PDB entry 8G4C | electron microscopy, 3.10 A resolution | chains D and E of the 5 polymer chains in the assembly

== Chain D (and E) ==
Name: Sensor protein BceS
From: Bacillus subtilis subsp. subtilis str. 168
Notes: EC 2.7.13.3; chain E of this document is another copy of the same molecule, construct and numbering; everything in this record applies to it too
Reference sequence: O35044 (BCES_BACSU); numbering as in UniProt (aligned over 1-334)
Chain sequence (334 residues; numbered 1 to 334; the number before each row is that of its first residue):
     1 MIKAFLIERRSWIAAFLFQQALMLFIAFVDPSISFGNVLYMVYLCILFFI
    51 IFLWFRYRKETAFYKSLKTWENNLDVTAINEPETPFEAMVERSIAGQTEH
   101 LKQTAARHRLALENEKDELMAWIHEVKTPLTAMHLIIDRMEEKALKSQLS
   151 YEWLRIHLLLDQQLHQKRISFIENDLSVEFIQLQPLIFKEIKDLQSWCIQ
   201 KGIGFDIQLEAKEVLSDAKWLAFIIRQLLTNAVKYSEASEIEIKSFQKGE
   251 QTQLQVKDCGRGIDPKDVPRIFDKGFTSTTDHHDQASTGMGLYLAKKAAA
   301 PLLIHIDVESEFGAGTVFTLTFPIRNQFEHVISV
Swiss-Prot annotation at these positions:
  - modified residue: His124 (Phosphohistidine)
From the paper describing this entry:
  - mutagenesis - E115K, E115K/K116E: decreased catalytic activity
  - mutagenesis - E115K/H124Q: unchanged catalytic activity
  - post-translational modification sites: His124 (proposed by the authors, not directly observed)

== Chain D / chain E interface ==
Contacting residue pairs (83; chain D residue first):
  Glu8(D) with Thr84(E)
  Arg9(D) with Arg9(E); Trp12(E)
  Ser11(D) with Phe52(E); Arg56(E)
  Trp12(D) with Trp12(E), hydrophobic; Phe16(E); Leu53(E), hydrophobic; Glu60(E)
  Ala15(D) with Phe16(E), hydrophobic; Phe52(E), hydrophobic
  Phe16(D) with Phe16(E); Gln19(E)
  Phe18(D) with Phe48(E), hydrophobic
  Gln19(D) with Phe16(E); Gln19(E); Gln20(E)
  Gln20(D) with Gln19(E), hydrogen bond
  Leu22(D) with Cys45(E), hydrophobic
  Met23(D) with Met23(E), hydrophobic; Met41(E)
  Ile26(D) with Met41(E), hydrophobic; Leu44(E), hydrophobic
  Asp30(D) with Asn37(E)
  Ser32(D) with Ser32(E); Ser34(E); Asn37(E)
  Ile33(D) with Asn37(E)
  Ser34(D) with Ser32(E)
  Asn37(D) with Asp30(E); Ile33(E)
  Met41(D) with Leu22(E), hydrophobic; Met23(E), hydrophobic; Ile26(E), hydrophobic
  Cys45(D) with Gln19(E), hydrogen bond
  Phe52(D) with Ser11(E)
  Leu53(D) with Trp12(E), hydrophobic
  Arg56(D) with Ser11(E), hydrogen bond
  Glu60(D) with Trp12(E)
  Tyr64(D) with Tyr64(E); Phe86(E), hydrophobic; Met89(E), hydrophobic
  Leu67(D) with Met89(E); Ser93(E)
  Trp70(D) with Ser93(E); Gln97(E)
  Thr84(D) with Glu8(E)
  Phe86(D) with Glu8(E); Tyr64(E), hydrophobic
  Met89(D) with Lys68(E)
  Arg92(D) with Glu71(E)
  Ser93(D) with Trp70(E); Glu71(E), hydrogen bond (backbone-side chain); Ile94(E)
  Ile94(D) with Ser93(E); Ile94(E), hydrophobic
  Gln97(D) with Trp70(E)
  His100(D) with Leu101(E)
  Leu101(D) with Leu101(E), hydrophobic
  Ala105(D) with His108(E)
  His108(D) with His108(E); Arg109(E)
  Leu112(D) with Leu112(E), hydrophobic; Glu115(E)
  Glu115(D) with Leu112(E)
  Lys116(D) with Glu115(E), salt bridge
  Leu119(D) with Leu119(E), hydrophobic
  Trp122(D) with Leu119(E), hydrophobic; Ile123(E), hydrophobic; Gln163(E)
  Ile123(D) with Trp122(E), hydrophobic
  Val126(D) with Leu160(E), hydrophobic
  Pro129(D) with Ile156(E), hydrophobic
  Met133(D) with Met133(E), hydrophobic; Ile156(E), hydrophobic
  Ile136(D) with Leu145(E); Leu149(E), hydrophobic
  Ile137(D) with Leu149(E), hydrophobic
  Met140(D) with Met140(E), hydrophobic
  Leu149(D) with Ile137(E), hydrophobic
  Glu152(D) with Ile136(E)
  Leu159(D) with Glu125(E)
  Gln163(D) with Trp122(E)
Also at the interface, not in a pair above, chain D (67 interface residues in all): Met1, Ile7, Ala27, Phe49, Thr61, Glu71, Pro85, Val90, Arg109, Glu118, Ile156, Lys167, Ala286, Thr288
Also at the interface, not in a pair above, chain E (68 interface residues in all): Ala4, Phe5, Ile7, Ala15, Val38, Thr61, Leu67, Pro85, Val90, His100, Thr104, Glu118, Pro129, Glu142, Gln148, Trp153, Gln166

== Summary ==
Chain D and chain E form an interface of 67 and 68 residues respectively; the contacts include 4 hydrogen
bonds and 1 salt bridge. Among the polar pairs are Lys116(D)-Glu115(E), Gln20(D)-Gln19(E) and
Cys45(D)-Gln19(E). From the paper: E115K and E115K/K116E of chain D reduce catalytic activity; a modification
site at His124(D).
Chain D and chain E are both Sensor protein BceS (Bacillus subtilis subsp. subtilis str. 168); the structure,
BceABS ATPgS high res TM, was determined by electron microscopy (same publication as 8G3A, 8G3B, 8G3F, 8G3L
and 8G4D).
